8DXJ - chains A and B; structure by X-ray diffraction, 1.80 A resolution.

Chain A:
Molecule: Reverse transcriptase/ribonuclease H
Source organism: Human immunodeficiency virus type 1 group M subtype B (isolate BH10)
Notes: EC 2.7.7.49, 2.7.7.7, 3.1.26.13, 3.1.13.2
UniProt: P03366 (POL_HV1B1); residues 1-555 here correspond to UniProt positions 600-1154 (UniProt number = residue number + 599)
Chain sequence (557 residues; each row starts with the number of its first residue; numbers below 1 keep their minus sign (Met-1 is residue -1)):
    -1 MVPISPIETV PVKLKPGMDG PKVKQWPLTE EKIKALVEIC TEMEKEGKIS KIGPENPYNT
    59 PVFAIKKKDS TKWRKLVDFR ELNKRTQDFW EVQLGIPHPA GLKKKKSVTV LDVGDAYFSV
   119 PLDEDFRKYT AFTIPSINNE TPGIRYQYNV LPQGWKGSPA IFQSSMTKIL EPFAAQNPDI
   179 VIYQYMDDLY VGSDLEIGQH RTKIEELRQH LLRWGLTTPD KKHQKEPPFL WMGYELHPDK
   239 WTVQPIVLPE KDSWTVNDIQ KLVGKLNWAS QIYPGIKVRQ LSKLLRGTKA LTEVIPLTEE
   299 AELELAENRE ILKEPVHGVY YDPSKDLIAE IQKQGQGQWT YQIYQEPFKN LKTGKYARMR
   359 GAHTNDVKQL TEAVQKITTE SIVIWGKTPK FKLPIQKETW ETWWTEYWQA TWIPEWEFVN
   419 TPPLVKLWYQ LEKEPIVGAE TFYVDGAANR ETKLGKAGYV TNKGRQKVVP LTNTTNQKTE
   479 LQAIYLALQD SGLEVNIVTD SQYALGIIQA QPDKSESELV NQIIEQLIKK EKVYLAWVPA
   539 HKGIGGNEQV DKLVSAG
Not modelled in the structure: 555
Differences from the reference sequence: expression tag (-1 to 0); engineered mutation Ala172 (Lys771 in P03366), Ala173 (Lys772 in P03366), Ser280 (Cys879 in P03366)
Bound ions: Mg2+: Asp443, Asp549
Small-molecule neighbours:
  - Rilpivirine (T27; 4-{[4-({4-[(E)-2-cyanoethenyl]-2,6-dimethylphenyl}amino)pyrimidin-2-yl]amino}benzonitrile): Pro95, Leu100, Lys101, Lys103, Val106, Val179, Tyr181, Tyr183, Tyr188, Gly190, Pro225, Phe227, Leu228, Trp229, Leu234, His235, Pro236, Tyr318
  - U43 (N~1~-methyl-4-(trifluoromethyl)benzene-1,2-diamine): Gln161, Thr165, Leu168, Glu169, Ala172, Ile180, Tyr181, Gln182
Swiss-Prot annotation at these positions:
  - region: Phe227 to His235 (RT 'primer grip')
  - motif: Trp398 to Trp414 (Tryptophan repeat motif)
  - binding site (Mg(2+)): Asp110, Asp185, Asp186, Asp443, Glu478, Asp498, Asp549
  - site: Trp401 (Essential for RT p66/p51 heterodimerization), Trp414 (Essential for RT p66/p51 heterodimerization), Phe440, Tyr441 (Cleavage)

Chain B:
Molecule: p51 RT
Source organism: Human immunodeficiency virus type 1 group M subtype B (isolate BH10)
UniProt: P03366 (POL_HV1B1); residues 1-428 here correspond to UniProt positions 600-1027 (UniProt number = residue number + 599)
Chain sequence (428 residues; each row starts with the number of its first residue):
     1 PISPIETVPV KLKPGMDGPK VKQWPLTEEK IKALVEICTE MEKEGKISKI GPENPYNTPV
    61 FAIKKKDSTK WRKLVDFREL NKRTQDFWEV QLGIPHPAGL KKKKSVTVLD VGDAYFSVPL
   121 DEDFRKYTAF TIPSINNETP GIRYQYNVLP QGWKGSPAIF QSSMTKILEP FKKQNPDIVI
   181 YQYMDDLYVG SDLEIGQHRT KIEELRQHLL RWGLTTPDKK HQKEPPFLWM GYELHPDKWT
   241 VQPIVLPEKD SWTVNDIQKL VGKLNWASQI YPGIKVRQLS KLLRGTKALT EVIPLTEEAE
   301 LELAENREIL KEPVHGVYYD PSKDLIAEIQ KQGQGQWTYQ IYQEPFKNLK TGKYARMRGA
   361 HTNDVKQLTE AVQKITTESI VIWGKTPKFK LPIQKETWET WWTEYWQATW IPEWEFVNTP
   421 PLVKLWYQ
Not modelled in the structure: 1-4, 215-223
Differences from the reference sequence: engineered mutation Ser280 (Cys879 in P03366)
Small-molecule neighbours: U43 (N~1~-methyl-4-(trifluoromethyl)benzene-1,2-diamine): Glu138, Thr139, Pro140
Swiss-Prot annotation at these positions:
  - region: Phe227 to His235 (RT 'primer grip')
  - motif: Trp398 to Trp414 (Tryptophan repeat motif)
  - binding site (Mg(2+)): Asp110, Asp185, Asp186
  - site (Essential for RT p66/p51 heterodimerization): Trp401, Trp414

Chain A / chain B interface:
Residue-residue contacts (117):
  Val8(A) - Glu53(B)
  Pro9(A) - Glu53(B)
  Gln85(A) - Glu53(B)  hydrogen bond (side chain-backbone)
  Asp86(A) - Lys20(B)  salt bridge
  Asp86(A) - Pro55(B)
  Phe87(A) - Pro52(B)
  Phe87(A) - Glu53(B)
  Trp88(A) - Pro52(B)  hydrogen bond (backbone-backbone)
  Trp88(A) - Asn54(B)
  Trp88(A) - Pro55(B)
  Trp88(A) - Asn57(B)
  Trp88(A) - Thr131(B)
  Trp88(A) - Arg143(B)
  Val90(A) - Pro140(B)  hydrophobic
  Gly93(A) - Asn137(B)
  Pro95(A) - Asn136(B)
  Pro95(A) - Asn137(B)
  His96(A) - Asn136(B)  hydrogen bond (backbone-side chain)
  Gly99(A) - Asn136(B)
  Gly99(A) - Glu138(B)
  Leu100(A) - Asn136(B)
  Leu100(A) - Glu138(B)
  Lys101(A) - Glu138(B)  salt bridge
  Ser162(A) - Pro52(B)
  Thr165(A) - Pro140(B)
  Glu370(A) - Gln394(B)  hydrogen bond
  Gln373(A) - Glu396(B)
  Gln373(A) - Thr397(B)  hydrogen bond
  Gln373(A) - Thr400(B)
  Gln373(A) - Trp401(B)  hydrogen bond
  Thr376(A) - Thr400(B)
  Thr376(A) - Trp401(B)
  Thr377(A) - Pro25(B)
  Thr377(A) - Thr400(B)
  Ile380(A) - Pro25(B)  hydrophobic
  Ile380(A) - Leu26(B)
  Ile380(A) - Thr27(B)
  Val381(A) - Pro25(B)  hydrophobic
  Val381(A) - Ile135(B)
  Val381(A) - Asn136(B)  hydrogen bond (backbone-backbone)
  Ile382(A) - Ile135(B)
  Ile382(A) - Asn136(B)
  Trp383(A) - Ile135(B)
  Gly384(A) - Thr27(B)
  Gly384(A) - Glu28(B)  hydrogen bond (backbone-backbone)
  Gly384(A) - Ile135(B)
  Trp402(A) - Lys331(B)  hydrogen bond (backbone-side chain)
  Trp402(A) - His361(B)
  Trp402(A) - Thr362(B)
  Trp402(A) - Asp364(B)
  Tyr405(A) - Lys331(B)  hydrogen bond (backbone-side chain)
  Trp406(A) - Lys331(B)
  Trp406(A) - Val417(B)
  Trp406(A) - Asn418(B)
  Trp406(A) - Thr419(B)
  Trp406(A) - Pro420(B)
  Trp406(A) - Pro421(B)
  Gln407(A) - Lys331(B)  hydrogen bond (backbone-side chain)
  Gln407(A) - Asp364(B)
  Gln407(A) - Pro392(B)
  Gln407(A) - Ile393(B)
  Gln407(A) - Gln394(B)  hydrogen bond
  Gln407(A) - Val417(B)  hydrogen bond (side chain-backbone)
  Ala408(A) - Lys331(B)
  Ala408(A) - Trp337(B)  hydrophobic
  Ala408(A) - Asp364(B)
  Ala408(A) - Leu368(B)  hydrophobic
  Ala408(A) - Pro392(B)  hydrogen bond (backbone-backbone)
  Ala408(A) - Ile393(B)
  Thr409(A) - Asp364(B)  hydrogen bond (backbone-side chain)
  Thr409(A) - Val365(B)
  Trp410(A) - Thr362(B)
  Trp410(A) - Asn363(B)
  Trp410(A) - Val365(B)  hydrophobic
  Trp410(A) - Trp401(B)
  Trp410(A) - Tyr405(B)
  Pro412(A) - Trp401(B)  hydrophobic
  Pro433(A) - Asn255(B)
  Pro433(A) - Thr290(B)
  Ile434(A) - Thr290(B)
  Val435(A) - Thr290(B)
  Thr439(A) - Lys287(B)
  Thr439(A) - Ala288(B)
  Thr439(A) - Leu289(B)  hydrogen bond (side chain-backbone)
  Tyr441(A) - Val254(B)
  Tyr441(A) - Gln258(B)
  Tyr441(A) - Thr286(B)
  Tyr441(A) - Lys287(B)  hydrogen bond (side chain-backbone)
  Val458(A) - Thr286(B)
  Thr459(A) - Thr286(B)
  Asn460(A) - Thr286(B)
  Asn460(A) - Lys287(B)
  Asn460(A) - Ala288(B)
  Asn494(A) - Leu289(B)
  Val496(A) - Gln258(B)
  Val496(A) - Leu289(B)  hydrophobic
  Gln500(A) - Leu422(B)
  Leu503(A) - Leu422(B)  hydrophobic
  Gly504(A) - Pro420(B)
  Gln507(A) - Pro420(B)
  Tyr532(A) - Asn255(B)  hydrogen bond
  Tyr532(A) - Lys259(B)  hydrogen bond
  Tyr532(A) - Leu289(B)  hydrophobic
  Ala534(A) - Lys259(B)
  Trp535(A) - Leu422(B)
  Trp535(A) - Trp426(B)  hydrophobic
  Val536(A) - Gln258(B)
  Pro537(A) - Gly262(B)
  Pro537(A) - Asn265(B)
  Lys540(A) - Asn265(B)
  Lys540(A) - Ser280(B)  hydrogen bond (backbone-side chain)
  Gly541(A) - Ser280(B)
  Ile542(A) - Leu283(B)
  Gly543(A) - Leu283(B)  hydrogen bond (backbone-backbone)
  Gly543(A) - Gly285(B)
  Gly544(A) - Gly285(B)  hydrogen bond (backbone-backbone)
  Gly544(A) - Thr286(B)
Interface residues without a listed pair, chain A (66 interface residues in all): Ile94, Ala158, Ile159, Glu169, Tyr181, Thr369, Thr386, Thr403, Ala508, Gln547
Interface residues without a listed pair, chain B (59 interface residues in all): Lys49, Tyr56, Val261, Val276, Lys424

In short:
66 residues of chain A face 59 of chain B across their interface, with 22 hydrogen bonds and 2 salt bridges.
Among the polar pairs are Asp86(A)-Lys20(B), Lys101(A)-Glu138(B) and Gln85(A)-Glu53(B). Compound U43 is bound
between chain A and chain B. Chain A binds Rilpivirine.
Here chain A is Reverse transcriptase/ribonuclease H and chain B is p51 RT, both from Human immunodeficiency
virus type 1 group M subtype B (isolate BH10). Entry 8DXJ (HIV-1 reverse transcriptase/rilpivirine with bound
fragment 1-N-methyl-4-(trifluoromethyl)benzene-1,2-diamine at the NNRTI adjacent site) was determined by X-ray
diffraction, deposited together with 8DX2, 8DX3, 8DX8, 8DXB, 8DXE, 8DXG and 5 further entries.
